9F5Y - chains V and X of the 51 polymer chains in the assembly; structure by electron microscopy, 2.51 A resolution.

Chain V:
Molecule: NADH-ubiquinone oxidoreductase chain 5
Source organism: Chlamydomonas reinhardtii
Notes: EC 7.1.1.2
Reference sequence: P08739 (NU5M_CHLRE); residues 1-546 here = UniProt positions 1-546
Sequence (546 residues; each row starts with the number of its first residue):
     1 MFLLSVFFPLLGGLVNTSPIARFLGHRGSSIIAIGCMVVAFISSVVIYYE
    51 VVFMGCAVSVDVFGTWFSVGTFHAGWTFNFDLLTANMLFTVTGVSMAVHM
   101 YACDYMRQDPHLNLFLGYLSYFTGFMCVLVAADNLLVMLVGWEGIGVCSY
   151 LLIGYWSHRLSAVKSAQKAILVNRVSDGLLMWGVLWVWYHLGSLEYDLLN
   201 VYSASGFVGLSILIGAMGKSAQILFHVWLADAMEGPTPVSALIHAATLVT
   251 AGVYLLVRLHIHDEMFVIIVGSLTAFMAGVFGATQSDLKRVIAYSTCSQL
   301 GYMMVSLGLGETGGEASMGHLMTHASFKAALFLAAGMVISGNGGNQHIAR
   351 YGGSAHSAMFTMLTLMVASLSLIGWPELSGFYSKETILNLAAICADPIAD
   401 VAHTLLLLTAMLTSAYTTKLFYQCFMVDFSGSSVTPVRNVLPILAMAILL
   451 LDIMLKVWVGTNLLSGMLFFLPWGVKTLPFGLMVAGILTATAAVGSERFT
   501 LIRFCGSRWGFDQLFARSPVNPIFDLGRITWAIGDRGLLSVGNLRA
Residues lining bound ligands:
  - 1,2-diacyl-glycerol-3-sn-phosphate (3PH), molecule 1: Ile223, Leu224, Met265, Phe266, Ile269, Val270, Leu273
  - 1,2-diacyl-glycerol-3-sn-phosphate (3PH), molecule 2: Val367, Leu370, Trp375
  - 1,2-diacyl-glycerol-3-sn-phosphate (3PH), molecule 3: Ser369, Leu370, Ile373, Thr417, Thr418, Phe421, Met426, Ile487, Leu488, Thr491
  - phosphatidylglycerol (PGT; (1S)-2-{[{[(2R)-2,3-dihydroxypropyl]oxy}(hydroxy)phosphoryl]oxy}-1-[(palmitoyloxy)methyl]ethyl stearate), molecule 1: Thr17, Ser18, His111, Leu114, Tyr118, Tyr121, Phe125, Val140, Glu143, Gly144, Val147, Cys148, Leu151, Tyr155, Ser157, His158
  - phosphatidylglycerol (PGT), molecule 2: Ser30, Ile31, Ile34, Gly35, Val38, Met100, Val440, Leu441, Leu444, Ile448
  - phosphatidylethanolamine (PTY), molecule 1: Phe7, Leu10, Leu11, Leu14, Asp61, Val62, Phe63, Gly64, Trp76, Phe125
  - phosphatidylethanolamine (PTY), molecule 2: Ser161, Lys164, Ser165, Gln167, Lys168, Leu171, Val172, Leu224, Phe225, Asp231, Phe515, Pro519, Val520, Ile523, Phe524
  - phosphatidylethanolamine (PTY), molecule 3: Trp473, Gly474, Thr477, Leu478, Phe480, Gly481
  - phosphatidylethanolamine (PTY), molecule 4: Val541, Gly542, Asn543, Leu544, Ala546

Chain X:
Molecule: ASHI
Source organism: Chlamydomonas reinhardtii
Reference sequence: A8JCW1 (A8JCW1_CHLRE); residue numbers follow UniProt; this construct covers 1-149
Sequence (149 residues; each row starts with the number of its first residue):
     1 MSLNSLRGLARSALQAKNALPAKAGAGAPVKLAPRPDKPLPTWYELWWDN
    51 GYYPGQPAADFMFGAWPGNMTETYYLRFWSVFGLALAAPFYYVANFTDET
   101 RMPMVPQQYPAEVRDVLVQRRNSMLKHDFSAPDFKEVKDRAKIYWTPMY
Not modelled in the structure: 1-24
Residues lining bound ligands:
  - 1,2-diacyl-glycerol-3-sn-phosphate (3PH): Gly83, Leu86, Ala87, Phe90, Tyr91, Ala94, Asn95
  - phosphatidylethanolamine (PTY): Ala58, Ala59, Asp60

Chain V / chain X interface:
Pairs across the interface (92):
  His158(V) - Asn50(X)
  His158(V) - Tyr52(X)
  Leu160(V) - Trp48(X)
  Leu160(V) - Gln56(X)
  Lys164(V) - Trp48(X)
  Lys164(V) - Gln56(X)  hydrogen bond
  Lys164(V) - Pro57(X)  hydrogen bond (side chain-backbone)
  Lys164(V) - Ala58(X)
  Lys164(V) - Asp60(X)  salt bridge
  Gln167(V) - Trp48(X)
  Trp186(V) - Pro147(X)
  His190(V) - Pro147(X)
  Asn200(V) - Arg120(X)  hydrogen bond
  Val201(V) - Arg120(X)  hydrogen bond (backbone-side chain)
  Tyr202(V) - Val116(X)
  Tyr202(V) - Gln119(X)
  Tyr202(V) - Arg120(X)
  Tyr202(V) - Arg121(X)  hydrogen bond (backbone-backbone)
  Ser203(V) - Arg121(X)
  Ser203(V) - Tyr144(X)
  Ala204(V) - Arg121(X)  hydrogen bond (backbone-side chain)
  Ala204(V) - Tyr144(X)
  Ser205(V) - Tyr144(X)
  Ser205(V) - Trp145(X)  hydrogen bond (side chain-backbone)
  Ser205(V) - Pro147(X)
  Gly206(V) - Arg121(X)
  Gly206(V) - Tyr144(X)  hydrogen bond (backbone-backbone)
  Gly206(V) - Trp145(X)
  Phe207(V) - Trp145(X)
  Leu210(V) - Trp145(X)  hydrophobic
  His260(V) - Asn122(X)
  His262(V) - Asn122(X)  hydrogen bond
  Asp263(V) - Arg121(X)  salt bridge
  Asp263(V) - Ile143(X)
  Glu264(V) - Arg121(X)
  Glu264(V) - Asn122(X)
  Glu264(V) - Met124(X)
  Glu264(V) - Lys126(X)  salt bridge
  Ile269(V) - Phe90(X)  hydrophobic
  Ser272(V) - Phe90(X)
  Gly308(V) - Met124(X)
  Leu309(V) - Met124(X)
  Ile393(V) - Met102(X)
  Cys394(V) - Arg101(X)  hydrogen bond (backbone-side chain)
  Cys394(V) - Met102(X)
  Cys394(V) - Met124(X)  hydrophobic
  Ala395(V) - Arg101(X)  hydrogen bond (backbone-side chain)
  Ala395(V) - His127(X)
  Asp396(V) - Arg101(X)  hydrogen bond (backbone-side chain)
  Asp396(V) - His127(X)  salt bridge
  Pro397(V) - Val93(X)
  Pro397(V) - Thr97(X)
  Pro397(V) - Arg101(X)
  Ile398(V) - Phe90(X)
  Ile398(V) - Ala94(X)  hydrophobic
  Asp400(V) - Arg101(X)  salt bridge
  Val401(V) - Pro89(X)
  Val401(V) - Phe90(X)  hydrophobic
  Val401(V) - Val93(X)  hydrophobic
  Leu405(V) - Phe90(X)  hydrophobic
  Thr500(V) - Tyr74(X)  hydrogen bond
  Leu501(V) - Phe78(X)  hydrophobic
  Arg503(V) - Met70(X)
  Arg503(V) - Tyr74(X)
  Phe504(V) - Tyr75(X)  hydrophobic
  Phe504(V) - Phe78(X)  hydrophobic
  Phe504(V) - Trp79(X)
  Ser507(V) - Met70(X)
  Ser507(V) - Tyr75(X)  hydrogen bond
  Trp509(V) - Tyr75(X)
  Trp509(V) - Trp79(X)  hydrogen bond (backbone-side chain)
  Trp509(V) - Phe82(X)  hydrophobic
  Gly510(V) - Tyr75(X)
  Phe511(V) - Trp79(X)  hydrophobic
  Asp512(V) - Phe61(X)
  Gln513(V) - Phe61(X)
  Gln513(V) - Trp66(X)
  Gln513(V) - Pro67(X)
  Leu514(V) - Glu72(X)
  Leu514(V) - Tyr75(X)  hydrophobic
  Ala516(V) - Asp60(X)
  Ala516(V) - Phe61(X)
  Ala516(V) - Met62(X)
  Arg517(V) - Phe61(X)
  Arg517(V) - Met62(X)  hydrogen bond (side chain-backbone)
  Arg517(V) - Trp66(X)
  Arg517(V) - Glu72(X)
  Val520(V) - Ala59(X)  hydrophobic
  Asn521(V) - Met62(X)
  Phe524(V) - Leu46(X)  hydrophobic
  Phe524(V) - Met62(X)  hydrophobic
  Arg528(V) - Trp43(X)
Also at the interface, not in a pair above, chain V (60 interface residues in all): Pro110, Ser161, Val163, Ile261, Phe266, Ile268, Leu273, Phe276, Glu311, Trp531, Ala532
Also at the interface, not in a pair above, chain X (49 interface residues in all): Ala26, Pro54, Gly55, Leu76, Leu86, Asp98, Glu99, Leu117, Thr146

Summary:
60 residues of chain V face 49 of chain X across their interface, with 16 hydrogen bonds and 5 salt bridges.
Polar pairs include Lys164(V)-Asp60(X), Asp263(V)-Arg121(X) and Glu264(V)-Lys126(X). One
phosphatidylethanolamine molecule and one 1,2-diacyl-glycerol-3-sn-phosphate molecule are bound between chain
V and chain X.
Chain V is NADH-ubiquinone oxidoreductase chain 5 and chain X is ASHI, both from Chlamydomonas reinhardtii;
the structure, Structure of the Chlamydomonas reinhardtii respiratory complex I from respiratory supercomplex,
was determined by electron microscopy, deposited together with 9F5X, 9F5Z, 9F60, 9F61 and 9F62.
